Entry 8V4I (X-ray diffraction, 1.81 A resolution); this record covers chains L and H.

Chain L:
Protein: ElsE1 Fab light chain
Source organism: Bos taurus
Notes: antibody fragment or engineered binder
Chain sequence (216 residues; numbered 1 to 212 plus 5 insertion-coded residues; 1 number in that range is skipped by the numbering (no residue carries it; nothing is unmodelled there); the number before each row is that of its first residue; a row labelled like 27A-27B holds insertion residues (27A, then the next letters in order)):
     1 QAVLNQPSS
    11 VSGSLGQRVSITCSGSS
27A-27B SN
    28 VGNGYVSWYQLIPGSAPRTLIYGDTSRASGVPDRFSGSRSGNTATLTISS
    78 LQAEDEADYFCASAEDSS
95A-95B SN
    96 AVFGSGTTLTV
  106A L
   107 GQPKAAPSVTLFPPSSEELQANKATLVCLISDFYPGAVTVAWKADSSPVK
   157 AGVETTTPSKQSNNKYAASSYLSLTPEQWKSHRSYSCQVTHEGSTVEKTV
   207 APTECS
Disordered / not traced: 1, 212
Disulfides: Cys23-Cys88, Cys134-Cys193

Chain H:
Protein: ElsE1 Fab heavy chain
Source organism: Bos taurus
Notes: antibody fragment or engineered binder
Chain sequence (265 residues; row label = number of the first residue in the row; a row labelled like 82A-82C holds insertion residues (82A, then the next letters in order)):
     1 KVQLRESGPSLIKPSQTLSLTCTTSIFSLIDKTVGWVRQAPGKSLEWLGS
    51 IDTSGNTGYNPGLKSRLHITKDNSRSQVSLSL
82A-82C SSV
    83 TTADSATYYCTTVHQQTRKGCPDGWRFGWDCGFHGYGQEDCYEDCIDILS
   133 SQTLSPTDAYEFHVDAWGQGLLVTVSSASTKGPSVFPLAPSSKSTSGGTA
   183 ALGCLVKDYFPEPVTVSWNSGALTSGVHTFPAVLQSSGLYSLSSVVTVPS
   233 SSLGTQTYICNVNHKPSNTKVDKKVEPKSC
Disulfides: Cys22-Cys92, Cys103-Cys123, Cys113-Cys127, Cys186-Cys242

How chain L and chain H interact:
Residue-residue contacts (83):
  Asn30(L) with Asp140(H); Ala141(H); Tyr142(H), hydrogen bond (side chain-backbone)
  Tyr32(L) with His96(H); Tyr142(H); Glu143(H); Phe144(H); His145(H), hydrogen bond
  Ser34(L) with Phe144(H); His145(H)
  Tyr36(L) with His145(H); Val146(H), hydrogen bond (side chain-backbone); Trp149(H), hydrophobic
  Leu38(L) with Gln39(H)
  Ala43(L) with Gly150(H); Gln151(H)
  Pro44(L) with Tyr91(H); Trp149(H)
  Thr46(L) with Val146(H), hydrogen bond (side chain-backbone); Trp149(H), hydrogen bond
  Tyr49(L) with His145(H)
  Arg66(L) with Asp105(H), salt bridge
  Gly68(L) with Asp105(H)
  Phe87(L) with Gln39(H); Ser44(H); Leu45(H), hydrophobic
  Ala91(L) with Tyr142(H), hydrophobic; Phe144(H), hydrophobic
  Asp93(L) with Tyr142(H)
  Ser94(L) with Tyr142(H)
  Ser95(L) with Gln97(H); Gln98(H); Tyr142(H); Glu143(H); Phe144(H)
  Ser95A(L) with Trp47(H), hydrogen bond (backbone-side chain); Ser50(H); Gly58(H); Gln97(H)
  Asn95B(L) with Pro61(H)
  Ala96(L) with Trp47(H); Phe144(H), hydrophobic
  Phe98(L) with Leu45(H); Trp47(H)
  Gly99(L) with Ser44(H)
  Ser100(L) with Ser44(H)
  Phe118(L) with Leu170(H); Ala171(H); Ala183(H)
  Pro119(L) with Lys260(H)
  Ser121(L) with Phe168(H); Pro169(H)
  Glu123(L) with Pro169(H); Lys255(H), salt bridge
  Glu124(L) with Phe168(H); Lys189(H), salt bridge
  Lys129(L) with Lys189(H)
  Thr131(L) with Leu187(H); Lys189(H)
  Val133(L) with Ser225(H)
  Leu135(L) with Phe212(H), hydrophobic; Val227(H), hydrophobic
  Ile136(L) with Phe212(H)
  Glu160(L) with Val215(H); Leu216(H); Gln217(H); Ser218(H)
  Thr162(L) with Pro213(H); Ala214(H); Val215(H)
  Ser165(L) with Pro213(H)
  Lys166(L) with His210(H)
  Gln167(L) with His210(H)
  Ala173(L) with His210(H); Phe212(H), hydrophobic
  Ala174(L) with Phe212(H)
  Ser175(L) with Phe212(H)
  Tyr177(L) with Leu187(H), hydrophobic; Val215(H), hydrophobic; Leu224(H); Ser225(H), hydrogen bond
  Cys211(L) with Lys260(H); Cys262(H), disulfide
Other interface residues (no listed pair), chain L (50 interface residues in all): Gly29, Arg45, Ala89, Thr116, Thr161, Thr163, Ser179, Glu210
Other interface residues (no listed pair), chain H (53 interface residues in all): Val37, Glu46, Tyr59, Asn60, Thr99, Asp147, Pro172, Lys175, Ser176, Leu184
Cross-chain cystine bridges: Cys211(L)-Cys262(H)

In short:
50 residues of chain L and 53 residues of chain H are in contact, with 1 disulfide bond, 7 hydrogen bonds and
3 salt bridges. Polar pairs include Arg66(L)-Asp105(H), Glu123(L)-Lys255(H) and Glu124(L)-Lys189(H).
Here chain L is ElsE1 Fab light chain and chain H is ElsE1 Fab heavy chain, both from Bos taurus. Entry 8V4I
(Structure of bovine anti-HIV Fab ElsE1) was determined by X-ray diffraction together with 8TQ1, 8VBJ, 8VBK,
8VBL, 8VBM, 8VBN and 4 further entries from the same study.
